PDB entry 8VSE | electron microscopy, 3.80 A resolution | chains A and C of the 3 polymer chains in the assembly

== Chain A ==
Protein: Receptor-type tyrosine-protein phosphatase C
From: Homo sapiens
Notes: EC 3.1.3.48; fragment: extracellular domain
UniProt: P08575 (PTPRC_HUMAN); residues 24-574 here correspond to UniProt positions 26-576 (UniProt number = residue number + 2)
Amino-acid sequence (551 residues; each row starts with the number of its first residue):
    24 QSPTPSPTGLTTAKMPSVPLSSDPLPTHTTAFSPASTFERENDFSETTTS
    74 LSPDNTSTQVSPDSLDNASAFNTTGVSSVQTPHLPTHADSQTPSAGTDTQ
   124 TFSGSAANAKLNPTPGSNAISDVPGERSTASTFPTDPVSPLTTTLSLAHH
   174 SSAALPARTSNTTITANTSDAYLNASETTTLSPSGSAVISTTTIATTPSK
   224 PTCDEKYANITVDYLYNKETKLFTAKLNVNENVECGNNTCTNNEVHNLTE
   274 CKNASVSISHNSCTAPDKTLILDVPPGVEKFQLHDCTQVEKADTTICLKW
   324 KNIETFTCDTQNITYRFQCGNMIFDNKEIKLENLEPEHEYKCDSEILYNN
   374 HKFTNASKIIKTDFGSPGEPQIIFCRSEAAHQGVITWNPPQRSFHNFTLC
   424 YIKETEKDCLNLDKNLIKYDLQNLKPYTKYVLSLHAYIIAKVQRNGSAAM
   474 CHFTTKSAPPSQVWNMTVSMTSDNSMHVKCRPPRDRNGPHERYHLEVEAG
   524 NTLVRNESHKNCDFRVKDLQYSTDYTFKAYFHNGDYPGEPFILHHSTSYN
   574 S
Disordered / not traced: 24-223
Disulfide bonds: Cys226-Cys286, Cys258-Cys263, Cys309-Cys320, Cys342-Cys365, Cys398-Cys474, Cys423-Cys432, Cys503-Cys535
Covalent attachments: N-acetylglucosamine (NAG) linked to Asn378, Asn419, Asn468, Asn529
UniProt features mapped onto this chain:
  - glycosylation (N-linked (GlcNAc...) asparagine): Asn78, Asn90, Asn95, Asn184, Asn190, Asn197, Asn232, Asn260, Asn270, Asn276, Asn284, Asn335, Asn378, Asn419, Asn468, Asn488, Asn529

== Chain C ==
Protein: 45.5kDa protein
From: Human adenovirus 19a
UniProt: Q67812 (Q67812_9ADEN); residues 1-334 here correspond to UniProt positions 20-353 (UniProt number = residue number + 19)
Amino-acid sequence (343 residues; numbered 1 to 343; the number before each row is that of its first residue):
     1 GFHTINATWWANITLVGPPDTPVTWYDTQGLWFCNGSRVKNPQIRHTCND
    51 QNLTLIHVNKTYERTYMGYNRQGTKKEDYKVVVIPPPPATVKPQPEPEYV
   101 FVYMGENKTLEGPPGTPVTWFNQDGKKFCEGEKVLHPEFNHTCDKQNLIL
   151 LFVNFTHDGAYLGYNHQGTQRTHYEVTVLDLFPDSGQMKIENHSEETEQK
   201 NDEHHNWQKQGGQKQGGQKTNQTKVNDRRKTAQKRPSKLKPATIEAMLVT
   251 VTAGSNLTLVGPKAEGKVTWFDGDLKRPCEPNYRLRHECNNQNLTLINVT
   301 KDYEGTYYGTNDKDEGKRYRVKVNTTNSQSVKIQGAPHHHHHH
Disordered / not traced: 181-243, 325-343
Sequence notes: expression tag (335-343)
Disulfide bonds: Cys34-Cys48, Cys129-Cys143, Cys279-Cys289
Covalent attachments: N-acetylglucosamine (NAG) linked to Asn6, Asn12, Asn35, Asn52, Asn59, Asn107; glycan linked to Asn154
Ligand contacts: N-acetylglucosamine (NAG; 2-acetamido-2-deoxy-beta-D-glucopyranose): Trp9, Trp10, Pro86

== Chain A / chain C interface ==
Pairs across the interface (62):
  Phe387(A) with Pro88(C), hydrophobic
  Glu392(A) with Arg318(C), salt bridge; Arg320(C), salt bridge
  Phe397(A) with Phe121(C), hydrophobic; Leu162(C), hydrophobic
  Arg399(A) with Phe121(C); Gly125(C); Lys126(C), hydrogen bond (side chain-backbone); Lys127(C)
  Glu401(A) with Gly125(C)
  Val407(A) with Phe121(C), hydrophobic
  Thr409(A) with Tyr164(C)
  Asn411(A) with Arg171(C)
  Pro412(A) with Val91(C), hydrophobic; Gln94(C)
  Pro413(A) with Val91(C)
  Ser416(A) with Pro88(C); Thr90(C)
  Phe417(A) with Val91(C), hydrophobic
  His418(A) with Pro86(C)
  Cys423(A) with Leu275(C), hydrophobic
  Ile425(A) with Leu275(C), hydrophobic
  Glu427(A) with Arg277(C), hydrogen bond (backbone-side chain)
  Lys430(A) with Leu275(C)
  Lys437(A) with Ala89(C); Val91(C)
  Asn438(A) with Thr169(C)
  Leu439(A) with Gln167(C); Gly168(C); Thr169(C)
  Ile440(A) with Gln94(C); Tyr164(C), hydrophobic; Gly168(C), hydrogen bond (backbone-backbone); Arg171(C)
  Lys441(A) with Thr119(C), hydrogen bond; Phe121(C); Tyr164(C); Gly168(C)
  Lys452(A) with Thr310(C), hydrogen bond; Asn311(C), hydrogen bond (side chain-backbone)
  Ser456(A) with Leu275(C)
  Ile461(A) with Pro88(C), hydrophobic
  Ile462(A) with Trp9(C), hydrophobic; Lys60(C); Pro85(C)
  Ala463(A) with Lys60(C)
  Lys464(A) with Lys60(C)
  Ser470(A) with Thr306(C); Arg318(C); Arg320(C), hydrogen bond
  Ala471(A) with Thr306(C), hydrogen bond (backbone-side chain); Arg318(C), hydrogen bond (backbone-side chain)
  Ala472(A) with Arg318(C)
  Met473(A) with Phe271(C), hydrophobic; Asp272(C); Tyr308(C), hydrophobic
  His475(A) with Tyr308(C), hydrogen bond; Thr310(C); Asp314(C), hydrogen bond (side chain-backbone); Glu315(C); Gly316(C)
  Thr477(A) with Asp314(C), hydrogen bond
Other interface residues (no listed pair), chain A (40 interface residues in all): Lys314, Ile396, Gln405, Cys432, Val454, Cys474
Other interface residues (no listed pair), chain C (38 interface residues in all): Thr269, Gly273, Asp274, Lys301, Asp312
From the paper, about this interface:
  - specific contacts: Phe121(C)-Arg399(A), Gly125(C)-Arg399(A), Lys126(C)-Arg399(A), Lys127(C)-Arg399(A), Tyr164(C)-Ile440(A), Gly168(C)-Ile440(A), Arg171(C)-Ile440(A)
  - interface residues, chain A: Arg399(A), Ile440(A)
  - interface residues, chain C: Lys60(C)

== Overview ==
40 residues of chain A face 38 of chain C across their interface; the contacts include 12 hydrogen bonds and 2
salt bridges. Among the polar pairs are Glu392(A)-Arg318(C), Glu392(A)-Arg320(C) and Arg399(A)-Lys126(C). The
authors report contacts between Phe121(C) and Arg399(A), Gly125(C) and Arg399(A) and Lys126(C) and Arg399(A)
among others. The paper reports interface residues Arg399(A), Ile440(A) and Lys60(C).
Here chain A is Receptor-type tyrosine-protein phosphatase C (Homo sapiens) and chain C is 45.5kDa protein
(Human adenovirus 19a). Entry 8VSE (Cryo-EM structure of human CD45 extracellular region in complex with
adenoviral protein E3/49K) was determined by electron microscopy.
